PDB entry 5LDF | electron microscopy, 6.20 A resolution (low resolution: residue-level contacts below are approximate; hydrogen-bond / salt-bridge calls are withheld) | chains G and L of the 24 polymer chains in the assembly

== Chain G (and L) ==
Protein: Glutamine synthetase
Source organism: Salmonella typhi
Notes: EC 6.3.1.2; engineered mutation(s): Deletion of residues 1-2; chain L of this document is another copy of the same molecule, construct and numbering; everything in this record applies to it too
UniProt: P0A1P7 (GLNA_SALTI); residues 3-468 here correspond to UniProt positions 4-469 (UniProt number = residue number + 1)
Amino-acid sequence (466 residues; numbered 3 to 468; the number before each row is that of its first residue):
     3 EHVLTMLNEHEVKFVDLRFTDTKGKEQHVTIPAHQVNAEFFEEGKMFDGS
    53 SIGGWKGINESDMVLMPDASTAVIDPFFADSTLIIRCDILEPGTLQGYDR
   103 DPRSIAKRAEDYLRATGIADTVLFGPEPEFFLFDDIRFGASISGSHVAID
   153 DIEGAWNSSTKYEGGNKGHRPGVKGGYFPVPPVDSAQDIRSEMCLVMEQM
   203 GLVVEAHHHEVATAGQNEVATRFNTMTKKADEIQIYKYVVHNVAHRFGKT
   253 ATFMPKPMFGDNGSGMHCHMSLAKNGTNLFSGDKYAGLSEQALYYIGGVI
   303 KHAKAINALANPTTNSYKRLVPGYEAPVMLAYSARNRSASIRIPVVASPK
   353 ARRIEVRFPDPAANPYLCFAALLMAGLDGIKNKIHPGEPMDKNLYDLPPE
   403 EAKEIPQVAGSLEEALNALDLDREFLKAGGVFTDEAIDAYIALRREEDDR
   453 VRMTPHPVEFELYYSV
Construct notes: conflict Pro-391 (Ala392 in P0A1P7)
Curated features (UniProtKB/Swiss-Prot):
  - binding site (Mg(2+)): Glu-129, Glu-131, Glu-212, Glu-220, His-269, Glu-357
  - binding site (ATP): Glu-207, His-271 to Ser-273, Arg-339, Arg-344, Lys-352
  - binding site (L-glutamate): Asn-264, Gly-265, Arg-321, Glu-327, Arg-339, Arg-359
  - modified residue: Tyr-397 (O-AMP-tyrosine)

== Interface between chain G and chain L ==
Residue-residue contacts (78; chain G residue first):
  Ser-160(G) with Ile-138(L); Arg-139(L); Phe-140(L)
  Ser-161(G) with Arg-139(L); Phe-140(L); His-148(L)
  Thr-162(G) with Arg-139(L)
  Lys-163(G) with Arg-139(L)
  Gly-166(G) with Asp-136(L)
  Gly-167(G) with Asp-136(L); Asp-137(L)
  Asn-168(G) with Asp-136(L); Asp-137(L); Ile-138(L)
  Lys-169(G) with Asp-136(L); Ile-138(L); Gly-250(L); Lys-251(L); Thr-252(L)
  Gly-170(G) with Ile-138(L)
  His-171(G) with His-243(L); Thr-252(L); Ala-253(L)
  Tyr-179(G) with Gln-29(L); Ser-53(L)
  Phe-180(G) with Phe-21(L); Glu-28(L); Gln-29(L); His-30(L)
  Pro-181(G) with Glu-28(L); Gln-29(L); His-30(L)
  Val-182(G) with Glu-28(L); Gln-29(L); His-30(L); Tyr-240(L)
  Pro-183(G) with His-30(L); Phe-80(L); Tyr-240(L); Asn-244(L)
  Pro-184(G) with His-243(L); Asn-244(L)
  Asp-186(G) with His-30(L)
  Gln-189(G) with His-30(L); Thr-32(L); Phe-80(L)
  Asp-190(G) with Phe-80(L); Ala-81(L)
  Arg-192(G) with His-30(L)
  Ser-193(G) with Phe-16(L); Asp-82(L)
  Cys-196(G) with Phe-16(L)
  Leu-197(G) with Phe-16(L); Asp-82(L)
  Glu-200(G) with His-36(L)
  Val-206(G) with Pro-34(L); His-36(L); Gln-37(L)
  Glu-207(G) with Ile-33(L); Pro-34(L); Gln-37(L)
  Ala-208(G) with Thr-32(L); Ile-33(L)
  His-209(G) with Val-31(L); Thr-32(L)
  His-210(G) with Val-31(L)
  Arg-337(G) with Ile-60(L); Asn-61(L); Ser-63(L)
  Asn-338(G) with Ile-60(L)
  Arg-339(G) with Asp-50(L); Ile-60(L); Ser-63(L); Asp-64(L)
  Val-347(G) with Met-48(L)
  Asp-393(G) with Asn-61(L)
  Lys-394(G) with Asn-61(L)
  Asn-395(G) with Ile-60(L)
Interface residues without a listed pair, chain G (41 interface residues in all): Val-185, Glu-194, Val-205, Tyr-326, Leu-396
Interface residues without a listed pair, chain L (43 interface residues in all): Lys-15, Asp-18, Arg-20, Lys-27, Ser-52, Ile-54, Glu-62, Gly-141, His-247

== Summary ==
41 residues of chain G and 43 residues of chain L are in contact. From UniProt: 6 Mg2+-binding residues, 7
ATP-binding residues and 6 L-glutamate-binding residues on chain G.
Chain G and chain L are both Glutamine synthetase (Salmonella typhi); the structure, Maltose binding protein
genetically fused to dodecameric glutamine synthetase, was determined by electron microscopy.
